3NCJ - chains L and H; structure by X-ray diffraction, 1.60 A resolution.

Chain L:
Name: Fab15 Mut8 light chain
Source organism: Homo sapiens
Amino-acid sequence (214 residues; each row starts with the number of its first residue):
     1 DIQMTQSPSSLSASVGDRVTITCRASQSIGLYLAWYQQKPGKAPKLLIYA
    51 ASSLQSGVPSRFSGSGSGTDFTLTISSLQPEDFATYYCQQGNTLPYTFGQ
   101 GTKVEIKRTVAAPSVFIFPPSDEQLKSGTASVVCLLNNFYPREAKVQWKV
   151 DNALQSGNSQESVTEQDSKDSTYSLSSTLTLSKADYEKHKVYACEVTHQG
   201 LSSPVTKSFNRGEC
Disulfides: Cys23-Cys88, Cys134-Cys194
Bound ions: Zn2+ site 1: Asn137, Asn138 (shared with His164(H) of chain H); Zn2+ site 2: Asp151, His189 (together with acetate ion); Zn2+ site 3: Cys214 (together with acetate ion) (shared with His213(H), His217(H) of chain H)

Chain H:
Name: Fab15 Mut8 heavy chain
Source organism: Homo sapiens
Notes: engineered mutation(s): V34I, G35S, E95Q
Amino-acid sequence (225 residues; numbered 1 to 217 plus 8 insertion-coded residues; the number before each row is that of its first residue; a row labelled like 82A-82C holds insertion residues (82A, then the next letters in order)):
     1 EVQLVQSGAEVKKPGESLKISCKGSGYSFTNYWISWVRQMPGKGLEWMGF
    51 ID
   52A P
    53 SDSYTNYAPSFQGQVTISADKSISTAYLQW
82A-82C SSL
    83 KASDTAMYYCARQLYQGY
100A-100D MDTF
   101 DSWGQGTLVTVSSASTKGPSVFPLAPCSRSTSESTAALGCLVKDYFPEPV
   151 TVSWNSGALTSGVHTFPAVLQSSGLYSLSSVVTVPSSSLGTKTYTCNVDH
   201 KPSNTKVDKRVHHHHHH
Disulfides: Cys22-Cys92, Cys140-Cys196
Bound ions: Zn2+ site 1: Asp52, Asp54; Zn2+ site 2: His164 (shared with Asn137(L), Asn138(L) of chain L); Zn2+ site 3: His213, His217 (together with acetate ion) (shared with Cys214(L) of chain L)

How chain L and chain H interact:
Contacting residue pairs (82):
  Tyr32(L) with Gly99(H); Tyr100(H); Met100A(H)
  Leu33(L) with Met100A(H)
  Ala34(L) with Met100A(H), hydrophobic
  Tyr36(L) with Thr100C(H); Phe100D(H), hydrogen bond (side chain-backbone); Trp103(H)
  Gln38(L) with Gln39(H), hydrogen bond; Tyr91(H), hydrogen bond
  Lys42(L) with Tyr91(H), hydrogen bond (backbone-side chain)
  Ala43(L) with Tyr91(H), hydrophobic; Trp103(H), hydrophobic; Gly104(H)
  Pro44(L) with Leu45(H), hydrophobic; Trp103(H)
  Leu46(L) with Gln98(H); Thr100C(H); Phe100D(H)
  Tyr49(L) with Gln98(H), hydrogen bond; Gly99(H); Thr100C(H)
  Ala50(L) with Gly99(H); Met100A(H), hydrogen bond (backbone-side chain)
  Gln55(L) with Gln98(H), hydrogen bond
  Tyr87(L) with Gln39(H), hydrogen bond; Lys43(H); Gly44(H); Leu45(H), hydrophobic
  Gln89(L) with Phe100D(H)
  Gly91(L) with Met100A(H)
  Leu94(L) with Trp47(H), hydrophobic; Phe50(H), hydrophobic; Asn58(H)
  Pro95(L) with Trp47(H), hydrophobic; Pro61(H)
  Tyr96(L) with Trp47(H); Asp100B(H), hydrogen bond
  Phe98(L) with Leu45(H); Trp47(H); Phe100D(H), hydrophobic
  Phe116(L) with Ala137(H)
  Phe118(L) with Leu124(H); Ala125(H); Ala137(H)
  Pro119(L) with Ala125(H)
  Ser121(L) with Phe122(H); Pro123(H)
  Asp122(L) with His216(H); His217(H), salt bridge
  Glu123(L) with Pro123(H); Lys209(H), salt bridge
  Gln124(L) with Phe122(H); Lys143(H)
  Ser131(L) with Leu141(H); Lys143(H)
  Val133(L) with Leu124(H), hydrophobic
  Leu135(L) with Ala137(H), hydrophobic; Phe166(H), hydrophobic; Val181(H), hydrophobic
  Asn137(L) with His164(H); Thr183(H)
  Asn138(L) with His164(H), hydrogen bond
  Gln160(L) with Val169(H); Leu170(H), hydrogen bond (side chain-backbone); Gln171(H)
  Glu161(L) with Val169(H)
  Ser162(L) with Phe166(H); Pro167(H), hydrogen bond (side chain-backbone)
  Val163(L) with Pro167(H)
  Thr164(L) with Phe166(H)
  Asp167(L) with His164(H)
  Ser174(L) with His164(H), hydrogen bond; Phe166(H)
  Leu175(L) with Phe166(H)
  Ser176(L) with Phe166(H); Ser179(H), hydrogen bond
  Phe209(L) with Cys127(H), hydrophobic
  Cys214(L) with Cys127(H), disulfide; Ser128(H), hydrogen bond (backbone-backbone); His213(H), hydrogen bond (backbone-side chain); His217(H), hydrogen bond (backbone-side chain)
Also at the interface, not in a pair above, chain L (45 interface residues in all): Ile117, Thr129, Lys207
Also at the interface, not in a pair above, chain H (50 interface residues in all): Val37, Glu46, Ala60, Asp101, Pro126, Glu133, Thr135, Ala136, Leu138, Thr165
Inter-chain disulfides: Cys214(L)-Cys127(H)

In short:
Chain L and chain H form an interface of 45 and 50 residues respectively; the contacts include 1 disulfide
bond, 17 hydrogen bonds and 2 salt bridges. Polar contacts include Asp122(L)-His217(H), Glu123(L)-Lys209(H)
and Tyr36(L)-Phe100D(H). His164(H), Asn137(L) and Asn138(L) form the Zn2+ site 2.
Chain L is Fab15 Mut8 light chain and chain H is Fab15 Mut8 heavy chain, both from Homo sapiens; the
structure, Crystal structure of Fab15 Mut8, was determined by X-ray diffraction.
